PDB entry 6GPK | X-ray diffraction, 1.47 A resolution | chains B and C of the 4 polymer chains in the assembly

== Chain B (and C) ==
Name: GDP-mannose 4,6 dehydratase
Organism: Homo sapiens
Notes: EC 4.2.1.47; chain C of this document is another copy of the same molecule, construct and numbering; everything in this record applies to it too
UniProt: O60547 (GMDS_HUMAN); residues 23-372 here = UniProt positions 23-372
Sequence (373 residues; numbered 0 to 372; the number before each row is that of its first residue; numbering starts at 0):
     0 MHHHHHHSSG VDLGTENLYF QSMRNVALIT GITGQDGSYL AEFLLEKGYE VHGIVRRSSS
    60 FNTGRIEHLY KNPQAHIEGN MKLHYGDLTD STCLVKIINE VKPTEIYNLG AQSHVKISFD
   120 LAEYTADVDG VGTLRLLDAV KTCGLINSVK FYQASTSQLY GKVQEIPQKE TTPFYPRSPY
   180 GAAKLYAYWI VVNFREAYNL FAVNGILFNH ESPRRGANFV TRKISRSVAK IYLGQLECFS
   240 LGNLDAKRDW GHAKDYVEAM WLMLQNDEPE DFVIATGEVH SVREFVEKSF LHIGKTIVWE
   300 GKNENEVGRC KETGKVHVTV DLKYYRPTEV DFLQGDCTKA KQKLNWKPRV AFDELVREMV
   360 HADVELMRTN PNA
Not modelled in the structure: 0-22 (chain C: 0-22, 70-77)
Construct notes: initiating methionine (0); expression tag (1-22); engineered mutation Gln157 (Glu in O60547)
UniProt features mapped onto this chain:
  - active site: Thr155, Tyr179 (Nucleophile)
  - binding site (NADP(+)): Gly30 to Asp35, Arg55 to Ser58, Asp86, Leu87, Leu108 to Ser112, Tyr123, Lys183, His209, Arg214
  - modified residue: Tyr323 (Phosphotyrosine)
Ligand contacts:
  - guanosine-5'-diphosphate-alpha-D-mannose (GDD): Ser112, His113, Val114, Thr155, Ser156, Gln157, Tyr179, Leu206, Asn208, Arg214, Asn217, Phe218, Val219, Lys222, Ser239, Leu240, Gly241, Asn242, Ala245, Arg247, Val281, Tyr323, Arg325, Glu328, Val329, Leu332
  - NADP (NAP; NADP nicotinamide-adenine-dinucleotide phosphate), molecule 1: Gly30, Ile31, Thr32, Gly33, Gln34, Asp35, Gly36, Arg55, Asn61, Asp86, Leu87, Leu108, Gly109, Ala110, Gln111, Ser112, Tyr123, Val127, Ala153, Ser154, Thr155, Tyr179, Lys183, Leu206, Phe207, Asn208, His209, Glu210, Arg214
  - NADP (NAP), molecule 2: Arg56, Ser57, Ser58

== How chain B and chain C interact ==
Residue-residue contacts (44; chain B residue first):
  Phe118(B) with Asn192(C); Tyr197(C)
  Ala121(B) with Leu133(C)
  Glu122(B) with Leu133(C); Asp137(C)
  Ala125(B) with Tyr185(C)
  Leu133(B) with Ala121(C); Glu122(C)
  Arg134(B) with Glu122(C)
  Asp137(B) with Glu122(C)
  Phe173(B) with Trp188(C)
  Tyr174(B) with Trp188(C), hydrophobic; Glu195(C), hydrogen bond
  Pro175(B) with Trp188(C)
  Arg176(B) with Asn192(C), hydrogen bond (backbone-side chain); Glu195(C), salt bridge
  Ser177(B) with Asn192(C)
  Pro178(B) with Asn192(C)
  Ala181(B) with Tyr185(C)
  Ala182(B) with Tyr185(C)
  Leu184(B) with Leu184(C), hydrophobic; Trp188(C)
  Tyr185(B) with Ala125(C); Ala181(C); Ala182(C)
  Trp188(B) with Phe173(C); Tyr174(C), hydrophobic; Pro175(C); Leu184(C)
  Asn192(B) with Phe118(C); Arg176(C), hydrogen bond (side chain-backbone); Ser177(C); Pro178(C); Thr327(C), hydrogen bond
  Glu195(B) with Tyr174(C), hydrogen bond; Arg176(C), salt bridge; Thr327(C)
  Ala196(B) with Pro326(C), hydrophobic; Thr327(C)
  Tyr197(B) with Phe118(C)
  Pro326(B) with Ala196(C), hydrophobic
  Thr327(B) with Asn192(C), hydrogen bond; Glu195(C); Ala196(C)
Also at the interface, not in a pair above, chain B (28 interface residues in all): Ser90, Val130, Ile189, Val191
Also at the interface, not in a pair above, chain C (27 interface residues in all): Ser90, Val130, Arg134, Ile189

== Overview ==
28 residues of chain B face 27 of chain C across their interface, with 6 hydrogen bonds and 2 salt bridges.
Among the polar pairs are Arg176(B)-Glu195(C), Tyr174(B)-Glu195(C) and Arg176(B)-Asn192(C). Bound to chain B:
NADP and guanosine-5'-diphosphate-alpha-D-mannose.
Both chains are GDP-mannose 4,6 dehydratase (Homo sapiens). Entry 6GPK (Crystal structure of human
GDP-D-mannose 4,6-dehydratase (E157Q) in complex with GDP-Man) was determined by X-ray diffraction (same
publication as 6Q94, 6GPJ and 6GPL).
